3QYL - chain A; structure by X-ray diffraction, 1.79 A resolution.

== Chain A ==
Name: Dihydrofolate reductase
Organism: Escherichia coli K-12
Notes: EC 1.5.1.3
Reference sequence: P0ABQ4 (DYR_ECOLI); residues 1-159 here = UniProt positions 1-159
Amino-acid sequence (159 residues; row label = number of the first residue in the row):
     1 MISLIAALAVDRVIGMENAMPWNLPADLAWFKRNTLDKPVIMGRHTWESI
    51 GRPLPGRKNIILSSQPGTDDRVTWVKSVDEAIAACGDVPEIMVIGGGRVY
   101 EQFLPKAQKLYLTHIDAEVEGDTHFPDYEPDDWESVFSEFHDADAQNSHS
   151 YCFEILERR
Construct notes: conflict Asp-37 (Asn in P0ABQ4)
Bound ions: Ca2+ near Asp-116 (its only coordinating residue here)
Small-molecule neighbours:
  - 7ME ((7S)-7-methyl-5,6,7,8-tetrahydroquinazoline-2,4-diamine): Ile-5, Ala-6, Ala-7, Met-20, Asp-27, Leu-28, Trp-30, Phe-31, Ile-50, Ile-94, Tyr-100, Thr-113
  - NADPH (NDP; NADPH dihydro-nicotinamide-adenine-dinucleotide phosphate): Ala-6, Ala-7, Ile-14, Gly-15, Met-16, Asn-18, Ala-19, Met-20, Trp-22, Gly-43, Arg-44, His-45, Thr-46, Ser-49, Leu-62, Ser-63, Ser-64, Gln-65, Lys-76, Ser-77, Val-78, Ile-94, Gly-95, Gly-96, Gly-97, Arg-98, Val-99, Tyr-100, Gln-102, Asp-122, Thr-123
From the paper describing this entry:
  - binding site for 7ME: Phe-31

== In short ==
Chain A binds compound 7ME and NADPH. The paper reports a binding site for 7ME at Phe-31.
Chain A is Dihydrofolate reductase (Escherichia coli K-12); the structure, Sensitivity of receptor internal
motions to ligand binding affinity and kinetic off-rate, was determined by X-ray diffraction, deposited
together with 3R33 and 3QYO.
